PDB entry 3GHE | X-ray diffraction, 2.40 A resolution | chains H and P of the 3 polymer chains in the assembly

== Chain H ==
Molecule: Fab 537-10D, heavy chain
From: Homo sapiens
Notes: antibody fragment or engineered binder
Amino-acid sequence (233 residues; numbered 1 to 217 plus 16 insertion-coded residues; the number before each row is that of its first residue; a row labelled like 82A-82C holds insertion residues (82A, then the next letters in order)):
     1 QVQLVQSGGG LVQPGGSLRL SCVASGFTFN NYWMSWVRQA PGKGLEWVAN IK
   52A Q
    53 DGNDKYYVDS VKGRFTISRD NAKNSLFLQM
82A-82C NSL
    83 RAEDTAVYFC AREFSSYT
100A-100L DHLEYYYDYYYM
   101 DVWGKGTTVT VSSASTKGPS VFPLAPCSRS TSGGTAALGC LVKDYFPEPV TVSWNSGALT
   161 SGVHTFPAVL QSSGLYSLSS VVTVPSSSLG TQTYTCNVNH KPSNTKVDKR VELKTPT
Unresolved in the structure: 127-133, 214-217
Disulfides: Cys-22/Cys-92, Cys-140/Cys-196

== Chain P ==
Molecule: Envelope glycoprotein
UniProtKB: P88403 (P88403_9HIV1); the author numbering skips numbers that UniProt does not, so the offset changes along the chain: 304-309 = UniProt 198-203; 312-320 = UniProt 204-212
Amino-acid sequence (15 residues; row label = number of the first residue in the row; note: 2 numbers in that range are skipped by the numbering (no residue carries them; nothing is unmodelled there)):
   304 RKRIHI
   312 GPGRAFYAT

== Chain H / chain P interface ==
Contacting residue pairs (29):
  Trp-33(H) / Arg-315(P)
  Trp-47(H) / Pro-313(P)
  Trp-47(H) / Gly-314(P)
  Asn-50(H) / Pro-313(P)  hydrogen bond (side chain-backbone)
  Asn-50(H) / Arg-315(P)
  Tyr-58(H) / Gly-314(P)
  Tyr-58(H) / Arg-315(P)
  Glu-95(H) / Pro-313(P)
  Glu-95(H) / Arg-315(P)  salt bridge
  Tyr-99(H) / Arg-304(P)  hydrogen bond
  Asp-100A(H) / Arg-304(P)  salt bridge
  Leu-100C(H) / Arg-304(P)  hydrogen bond (backbone-side chain)
  Glu-100D(H) / Arg-304(P)
  Glu-100D(H) / Lys-305(P)  hydrogen bond (backbone-backbone)
  Tyr-100E(H) / Lys-305(P)
  Tyr-100F(H) / Arg-304(P)
  Tyr-100F(H) / Lys-305(P)  hydrogen bond (backbone-backbone)
  Tyr-100F(H) / Arg-306(P)  hydrogen bond
  Tyr-100F(H) / Ile-307(P)  hydrogen bond (backbone-backbone)
  Tyr-100G(H) / Ile-307(P)  hydrophobic
  Asp-100H(H) / Ile-307(P)  hydrogen bond (backbone-backbone)
  Asp-100H(H) / His-308(P)  salt bridge
  Asp-100H(H) / Ile-309(P)  hydrogen bond (backbone-backbone)
  Tyr-100I(H) / Ile-309(P)
  Tyr-100J(H) / His-308(P)
  Tyr-100J(H) / Ile-309(P)  hydrogen bond (backbone-backbone)
  Tyr-100J(H) / Pro-313(P)
  Tyr-100J(H) / Arg-315(P)
  Met-100L(H) / Pro-313(P)  hydrophobic
Also at the interface, not in a pair above, chain P (10 interface residues in all): Gly-312
The authors on this interface:
  - epitope / paratope residues, chain P: Gly-312(P)

== Overview ==
Chain H and chain P form an interface of 16 and 10 residues respectively, with 10 hydrogen bonds and 3 salt
bridges. Among the polar pairs are Glu-95(H)/Arg-315(P), Asp-100A(H)/Arg-304(P) and Asp-100H(H)/His-308(P).
The paper reports the epitope/paratope residue Gly-312(P).
Here chain H is Fab 537-10D, heavy chain (Homo sapiens) and chain P is Envelope glycoprotein. Entry 3GHE
(Crystal structure of anti-HIV-1 Fab 537-10D in complex with V3 peptide MN) was determined by X-ray
diffraction, deposited together with 3GHB.
